PDB entry 3ABZ | X-ray diffraction, 2.15 A resolution | chains A and C of the 4 polymer chains in the assembly

# Chain A (and C)
Name: Beta-glucosidase I
From: Kluyveromyces marxianus
Notes: EC 3.2.1.21; chain C of this document is another copy of the same molecule, construct and numbering; everything in this record applies to it too
UniProt: D1GCC6 (D1GCC6_KLUMA); numbering as in UniProt (aligned over 1-845)
Sequence (845 residues; row label = number of the first residue in the row):
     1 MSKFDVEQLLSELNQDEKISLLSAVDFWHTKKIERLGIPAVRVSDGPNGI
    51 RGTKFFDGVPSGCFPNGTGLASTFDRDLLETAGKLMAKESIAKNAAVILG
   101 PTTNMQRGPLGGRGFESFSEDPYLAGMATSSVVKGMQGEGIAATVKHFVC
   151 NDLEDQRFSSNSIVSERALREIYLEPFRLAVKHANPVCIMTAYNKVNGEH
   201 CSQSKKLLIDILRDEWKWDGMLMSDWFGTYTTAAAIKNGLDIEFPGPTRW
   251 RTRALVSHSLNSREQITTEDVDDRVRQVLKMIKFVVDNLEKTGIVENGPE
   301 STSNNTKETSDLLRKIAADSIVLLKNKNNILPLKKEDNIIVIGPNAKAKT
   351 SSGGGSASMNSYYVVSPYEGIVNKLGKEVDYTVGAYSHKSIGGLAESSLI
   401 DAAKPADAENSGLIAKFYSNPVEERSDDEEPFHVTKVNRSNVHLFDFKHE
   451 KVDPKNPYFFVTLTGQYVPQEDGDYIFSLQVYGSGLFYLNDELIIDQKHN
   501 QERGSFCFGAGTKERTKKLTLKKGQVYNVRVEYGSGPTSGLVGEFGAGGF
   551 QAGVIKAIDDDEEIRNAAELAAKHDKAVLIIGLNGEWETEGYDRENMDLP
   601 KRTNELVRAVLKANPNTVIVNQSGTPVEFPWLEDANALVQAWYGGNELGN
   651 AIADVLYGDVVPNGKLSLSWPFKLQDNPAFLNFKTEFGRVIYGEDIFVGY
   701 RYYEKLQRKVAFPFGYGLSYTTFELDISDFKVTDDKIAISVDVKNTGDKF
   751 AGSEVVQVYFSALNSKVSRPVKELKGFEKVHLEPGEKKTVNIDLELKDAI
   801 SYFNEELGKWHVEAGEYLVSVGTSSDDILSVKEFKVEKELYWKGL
Disordered / not traced: 1 (chain C: 1, 538-545)
Modified / non-standard residues: Mse1 (selenomethionine); Mse86, Mse105, Mse127, Mse136, Mse190, Mse221, Mse223, Mse281, Mse359, Mse597 (selenomethionine; parent Met)

# Chain A / chain C interface
Pairs across the interface - 56 pairs, chain A then chain C:
  Gln156(A) - Arg263(C)  hydrogen bond
  Phe158(A) - His258(C)
  Phe158(A) - Ser262(C)
  Ser159(A) - Asn261(C)
  Ser159(A) - Ser262(C)
  Ser159(A) - Arg263(C)  hydrogen bond
  Lys195(A) - Ser262(C)
  Lys195(A) - Arg263(C)  hydrogen bond (side chain-backbone)
  His200(A) - Ser262(C)  hydrogen bond (side chain-backbone)
  His200(A) - Glu264(C)  salt bridge
  Gln203(A) - Glu264(C)  hydrogen bond
  Phe227(A) - His258(C)  hydrogen bond (backbone-side chain)
  Thr229(A) - His258(C)  hydrogen bond (backbone-side chain)
  Tyr230(A) - His258(C)
  Tyr230(A) - Ser262(C)
  Tyr230(A) - Glu264(C)
  Thr231(A) - Glu264(C)
  Thr231(A) - Gln265(C)
  Arg249(A) - Leu255(C)
  Arg249(A) - His258(C)
  Trp250(A) - Leu255(C)
  Trp250(A) - His258(C)
  Trp250(A) - Ser259(C)
  Ala254(A) - Arg249(C)
  Leu255(A) - Arg249(C)
  Leu255(A) - Trp250(C)  hydrophobic
  His258(A) - Phe158(C)
  His258(A) - Phe227(C)  hydrogen bond (side chain-backbone)
  His258(A) - Thr229(C)  hydrogen bond (side chain-backbone)
  His258(A) - Tyr230(C)
  His258(A) - Arg249(C)
  His258(A) - Trp250(C)
  Ser259(A) - Trp250(C)
  Asn261(A) - Ser159(C)
  Ser262(A) - Phe158(C)
  Ser262(A) - Ser159(C)
  Ser262(A) - Lys195(C)
  Ser262(A) - His200(C)  hydrogen bond (backbone-side chain)
  Ser262(A) - Tyr230(C)
  Arg263(A) - Gln156(C)  hydrogen bond
  Arg263(A) - Ser159(C)  hydrogen bond
  Arg263(A) - Lys195(C)  hydrogen bond (backbone-side chain)
  Arg263(A) - Gly688(C)
  Glu264(A) - His200(C)  salt bridge
  Glu264(A) - Gln203(C)  hydrogen bond
  Glu264(A) - Tyr230(C)
  Glu264(A) - Thr231(C)
  Gln265(A) - Thr231(C)
  Val542(A) - Asn14(C)
  Val542(A) - Gln15(C)
  Val542(A) - Asp16(C)
  Gly543(A) - Asp16(C)  hydrogen bond (backbone-side chain)
  Gly543(A) - Arg253(C)  hydrogen bond (backbone-side chain)
  Glu544(A) - Arg253(C)  salt bridge
  Glu544(A) - Ala254(C)
  Gly688(A) - Arg263(C)
Interface residues without a listed pair, chain A (27 interface residues in all): Thr232, Phe687
Interface residues without a listed pair, chain C (29 interface residues in all): Thr232, Ser257, Phe687

# Overview
27 residues of chain A and 29 residues of chain C are in contact, with 16 hydrogen bonds and 3 salt bridges.
Polar contacts include His200(A)-Glu264(C), Glu544(A)-Arg253(C) and Gln156(A)-Arg263(C).
Both chains are Beta-glucosidase I (Kluyveromyces marxianus). Entry 3ABZ (Crystal structure of Se-Met labeled
Beta-glucosidase from Kluyveromyces marxianus) was determined by X-ray diffraction together with 3AC0 from the
same study.
